Entry 6RDE (electron microscopy, 2.90 A resolution); this record covers chains S and X of the 20 polymer chains in the assembly.

# Chain S
Molecule: ATP synthase gamma chain, mitochondrial
Source organism: Polytomella sp. Pringsheim 198.80
UniProtKB: Q4LDE7 (Q4LDE7_9CHLO); residue numbers follow UniProt; this construct covers 1-317
Sequence (317 residues; row label = number of the first residue in the row):
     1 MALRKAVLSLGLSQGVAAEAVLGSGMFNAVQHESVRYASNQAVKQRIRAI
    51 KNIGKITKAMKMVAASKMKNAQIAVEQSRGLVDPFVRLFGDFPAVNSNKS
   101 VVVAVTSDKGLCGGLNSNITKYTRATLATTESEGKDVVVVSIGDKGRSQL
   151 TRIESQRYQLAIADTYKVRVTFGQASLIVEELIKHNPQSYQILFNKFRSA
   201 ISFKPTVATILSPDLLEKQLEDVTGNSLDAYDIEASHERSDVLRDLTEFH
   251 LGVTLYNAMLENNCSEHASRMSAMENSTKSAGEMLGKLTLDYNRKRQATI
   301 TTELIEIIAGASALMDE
Not modelled in the structure: 1-38, 316-317

# Chain X
Molecule: ATP synthase subunit beta
Source organism: Polytomella sp. Pringsheim 198.80
Notes: EC 7.1.2.2
UniProtKB: A0ZW41 (A0ZW41_9CHLO); residue numbers follow UniProt; this construct covers 1-574
Sequence (574 residues; each row starts with the number of its first residue):
     1 MALRYAAGLAKNVVQRQGASLNIARAFAAEPAPAIDAGYVSQVIGPVVDV
    51 RFDGELPSILSSLEVEGHSVRLVLEVAQHMGDNTVRCIAMDSTDGLVRGQ
   101 KVVDTGSPIKVPVGRGTLGRIMNVIGEPVDEQGPIDAADIWSIHREAPEF
   151 TEQSTEQEILVTGIKVVDLLAPYQRGGKIGLFGGAGVGKTVLIMELINNV
   201 AKAHGGFSVFAGVGERTREGNDLYREMIESGVIKLGAERGNSKCTLVYGQ
   251 MNEPPGARARVALTGLTVAEYFRDIEGQDVLLFVDNIFRFTQANSEVSAL
   301 LGRIPSAVGYQPTLATDLGGLQERITTTTKGSITSVQAVYVPADDLTDPA
   351 PATTFAHLDATTVLSRSIAELGIYPAVDPLDSTSRMLNPNVIGAEHYNVA
   401 RGVQKVLQDYKNLQDIIAILGMDELSEEDKLTVARARKIQRFLSQPFQVA
   451 EVFTGTPGKYVDLADTISGFQGVLTGKYDDLPEMAFYMVGDIKEVKEKAD
   501 KMAKDIASRKEADNKKVSEELKDIPSLDKLVSEIKEVVIEEDDGLEEDFK
   551 AEALSSETVVLNEEGKSVPLPKKN
Not modelled in the structure: 1-36
Differences from the reference sequence: conflict Ala350 (Gly in A0ZW41), Leu387 (Arg in A0ZW41)

# Chain S / chain X interface
Residue-residue contacts (17):
  Lys61(S) - Ile419(X)
  Asn293(S) - Asp345(X)
  Arg296(S) - Ala343(X)
  Arg296(S) - Asp345(X)  salt bridge
  Arg296(S) - Asp348(X)  salt bridge
  Gln297(S) - Val308(X)
  Gln297(S) - Asp345(X)  hydrogen bond
  Gln297(S) - Thr347(X)  hydrogen bond
  Gln297(S) - Asp348(X)
  Gln297(S) - Pro349(X)
  Ile300(S) - Val308(X)
  Thr301(S) - Ala307(X)
  Thr301(S) - Val308(X)
  Leu304(S) - Pro305(X)  hydrophobic
  Leu304(S) - Gly309(X)
  Ile308(S) - Ile304(X)  hydrophobic
  Ile308(S) - Pro305(X)
Interface residues without a listed pair, chain S (11 interface residues in all): Met62, Ala65, Met68
Interface residues without a listed pair, chain X (15 interface residues in all): Ser306, Pro342, Asp344, Leu420

# Summary
Chain S and chain X form an interface of 11 and 15 residues respectively; the contacts include 2 hydrogen
bonds and 2 salt bridges. Among the polar pairs are Arg296(S)-Asp345(X), Arg296(S)-Asp348(X) and
Gln297(S)-Asp345(X).
Chain S is ATP synthase gamma chain, mitochondrial and chain X is ATP synthase subunit beta, both from
Polytomella sp. Pringsheim 198.80; the structure, CryoEM structure of Polytomella F-ATP synthase, Primary
rotary state 2, focussed refinement of F1 head and ..., was determined by electron microscopy (same
publication as 6RD4, 6RD5, 6RD6, 6RD7, 6RD8, 6RD9 and 46 further entries).
